Entry 8D29 (X-ray diffraction, 1.81 A resolution); this record covers chains A and B of the 3 polymer chains in the assembly.

== Chain A ==
Protein: Fab heavy chain
Organism: Homo sapiens
Notes: antibody fragment or engineered binder
Sequence (229 residues; numbered 4 to 232; the number before each row is that of its first residue):
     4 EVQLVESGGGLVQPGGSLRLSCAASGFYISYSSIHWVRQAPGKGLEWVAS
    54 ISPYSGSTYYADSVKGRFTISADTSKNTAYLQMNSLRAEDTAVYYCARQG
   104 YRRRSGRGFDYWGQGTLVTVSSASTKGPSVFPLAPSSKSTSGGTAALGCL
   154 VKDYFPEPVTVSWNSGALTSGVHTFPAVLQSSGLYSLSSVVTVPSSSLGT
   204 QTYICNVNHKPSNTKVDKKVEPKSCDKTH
Unresolved in the structure: 227-232
Disulfide bonds: C25-C99, C152-C208
Metal / ion sites: K+ site 1: Y34 (shared with 1 residue of chain C); K+ site 2: T61, Y63

== Chain B ==
Protein: Fab light chain
Organism: Homo sapiens
Notes: antibody fragment or engineered binder
Sequence (214 residues; each row starts with the number of its first residue):
     2 DIQMTQSPSSLSASVGDRVTITCRASQSVSSAVAWYQQKPGKAPKLLIYS
    52 ASSLYSGVPSRFSGSRSGTDFTLTISSLQPEDFATYYCQQSYSFPNTFGQ
   102 GTKVEIKRTVAAPSVFIFPPSDEQLKSGTASVVCLLNNFYPREAKVQWKV
   152 DNALQSGNSQESVTEQDSKDSTYSLSSTLTLSKADYEKHKVYACEVTHQG
   202 LSSPVTKSFNRGEC
Unresolved in the structure: 215
Disulfide bonds: C24-C89, C135-C195

== Interface between chain A and chain B ==
Residue-residue contacts (75; chain A residue first):
  H38(A) with N97(B)
  V40(A) with F99(B), hydrophobic
  Q42(A) with Q39(B), hydrogen bond; Y88(B), hydrogen bond
  K46(A) with Y88(B)
  G47(A) with Y88(B)
  L48(A) with P45(B), hydrophobic; Y88(B); F99(B)
  W50(A) with F95(B), hydrophobic; P96(B), hydrophobic; N97(B); F99(B)
  S53(A) with F95(B)
  Y62(A) with F95(B), hydrophobic
  Y63(A) with P96(B)
  D65(A) with D2(B)
  Y98(A) with Q39(B), hydrogen bond; K43(B); A44(B), hydrophobic
  R107(A) with Y50(B), hydrogen bond (backbone-side chain); Y56(B), hydrogen bond; S57(B), hydrogen bond
  S108(A) with Y50(B); Y56(B)
  G109(A) with Y50(B); S51(B)
  R110(A) with S92(B), hydrogen bond (side chain-backbone); Y93(B)
  G111(A) with Y37(B)
  F112(A) with Y37(B), hydrogen bond (backbone-side chain); L47(B); Q90(B); N97(B)
  D113(A) with L47(B); Y56(B)
  W115(A) with Y37(B); P45(B); F99(B), hydrophobic
  G116(A) with A44(B)
  Q117(A) with A44(B)
  V133(A) with E124(B)
  F134(A) with S122(B); E124(B); Q125(B)
  P135(A) with S122(B)
  L136(A) with F119(B), hydrophobic; V134(B), hydrophobic
  A137(A) with F119(B)
  S139(A) with F117(B)
  A149(A) with F117(B), hydrophobic; F119(B)
  L153(A) with S132(B)
  K155(A) with Q125(B); S132(B)
  H176(A) with N138(B), hydrogen bond; N139(B), hydrogen bond; S175(B), hydrogen bond
  F178(A) with L136(B), hydrophobic; S163(B); T165(B); S175(B); L176(B), hydrophobic; S177(B)
  P179(A) with S163(B), hydrogen bond (backbone-side chain); V164(B)
  V181(A) with Q161(B); E162(B); S163(B)
  L182(A) with Q161(B), hydrogen bond (backbone-side chain)
  Q183(A) with Q161(B)
  V193(A) with L136(B), hydrophobic
  T195(A) with N138(B)
  K221(A) with E124(B), salt bridge
  K226(A) with D123(B), salt bridge
Other interface residues (no listed pair), chain A (46 interface residues in all): E49, A64, Y114, L150, S191
Other interface residues (no listed pair), chain B (41 interface residues in all): A35, Q101, T130

== Overview ==
46 residues of chain A and 41 residues of chain B are in contact, with 13 hydrogen bonds and 2 salt bridges.
Polar pairs include K221(A)-E124(B), K226(A)-D123(B) and Q42(A)-Q39(B). T61(A) and Y63(A) form the K+ site 2.
Chain A is Fab heavy chain and chain B is Fab light chain, both from Homo sapiens; the structure, Crystal
structure of theophylline aptamer - apo form, was determined by X-ray diffraction together with 8DK7 from the
same study.
